Entry 4DGX (X-ray diffraction, 2.30 A resolution); this record covers chain A.

[Chain A]
Protein: Tyrosine-protein phosphatase non-receptor type 11
Source organism: Homo sapiens
Notes: EC 3.1.3.48; fragment: N-SH2, C-SH2, and PTP domains
UniProtKB: Q06124 (PTN11_HUMAN); aligned to UniProt positions 1-528 over residues 1-528 (the alignment contains insertions or deletions, so no single offset holds)
Sequence (536 residues; row label = number of the first residue in the row):
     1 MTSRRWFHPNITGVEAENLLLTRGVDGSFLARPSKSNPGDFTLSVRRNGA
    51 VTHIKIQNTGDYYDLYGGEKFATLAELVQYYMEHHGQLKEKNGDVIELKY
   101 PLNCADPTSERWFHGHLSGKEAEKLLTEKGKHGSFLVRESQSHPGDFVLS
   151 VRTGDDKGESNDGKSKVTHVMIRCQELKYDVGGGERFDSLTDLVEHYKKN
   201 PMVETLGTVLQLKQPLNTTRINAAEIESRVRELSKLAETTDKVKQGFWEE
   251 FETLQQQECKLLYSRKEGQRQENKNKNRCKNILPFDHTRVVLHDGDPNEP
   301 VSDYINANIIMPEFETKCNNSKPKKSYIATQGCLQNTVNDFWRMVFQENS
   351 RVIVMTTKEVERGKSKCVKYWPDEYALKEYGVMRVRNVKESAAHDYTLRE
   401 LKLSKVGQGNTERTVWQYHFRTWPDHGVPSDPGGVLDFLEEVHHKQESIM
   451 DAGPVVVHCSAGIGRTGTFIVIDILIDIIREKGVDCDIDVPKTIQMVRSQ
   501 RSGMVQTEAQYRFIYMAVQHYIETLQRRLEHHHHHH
Disordered / not traced: 1-2, 236-245, 295-299, 314-323, 529-536
Sequence notes: engineered mutation Cys279 (Tyr in Q06124); expression tag (529-536)
Swiss-Prot annotation at these positions:
  - active site: Cys459 (Phosphocysteine intermediate)
  - binding site (substrate): Asp425, Cys459 to Arg465, Gln506
  - modified residue: Thr2 (N-acetylthreonine), Tyr62 (Phosphotyrosine), Tyr66 (Phosphotyrosine)
Reported in the primary citation:
  - conformationally variable residues: Arg362, Lys364, Lys366, His426
  - disease-associated variants - Y279C, T468M (46-fold): decreased catalytic activity
  - mutagenesis - D61Y, E76K/Y279C, E76K: increased catalytic activity
  - disease-associated variants - Y279C (10-fold): decreased binding to N-SH2 domain
  - disease-associated variants - Y279C (10-fold): increased binding to SLN(F2Pmp)IDLDLVK
  - disease-associated variants - Y279C, T468M: increased binding to Gab1
  - disease-associated variants - Y279C, T468M: increased signaling in response to EGF
  - mutagenesis - Y279C, T468M (46-fold): decreased catalytic activity
  - mutagenesis - D61Y, E76K, Y279C, T468M: increased signaling in response to EGF
  - mutagenesis - D61Y, E76K, Y279C, T468M: increased binding to Gab1
  - mutagenesis - E76K: abolished binding to SHP2 catalytic domain

[In short]
From UniProt: active-site residue Cys459 and 9 substrate-binding residues. From the paper: Y279C, T468M and
D61Y, among others, increase binding to Gab1; conformational variability at Arg362, Lys364 and Lys366 among
others; 5 substitutions were tested in all.
Chain A is Tyrosine-protein phosphatase non-receptor type 11 (Homo sapiens); the structure, LEOPARD
Syndrome-Associated SHP2/Y279C mutant, was determined by X-ray diffraction (same publication as 4DGP).
